Entry 3GPT (X-ray diffraction, 2.41 A resolution); this record covers chains F and G of the 28 polymer chains in the assembly.

[Chain F]
Name: Proteasome component C1
Organism: Saccharomyces cerevisiae
Notes: EC 3.4.25.1; fragment: sequence database residues 5-248
UniProt: P21242 (PSA3_YEAST); the construct lacks a stretch of the UniProt sequence and is renumbered around it, so the offset changes along the chain: 5-180 = UniProt 5-180; 184-199 = UniProt 187-202; 201-206 = UniProt 203-208; 207-218 = UniProt 211-222; 1 more segments
Amino-acid sequence (244 residues; each row starts with the number of its first residue; note: 4 numbers in that range are skipped by the numbering (no residue carries them; nothing is unmodelled there); a row labelled like 18A-18F holds insertion residues (18A, then the next letters in order)):
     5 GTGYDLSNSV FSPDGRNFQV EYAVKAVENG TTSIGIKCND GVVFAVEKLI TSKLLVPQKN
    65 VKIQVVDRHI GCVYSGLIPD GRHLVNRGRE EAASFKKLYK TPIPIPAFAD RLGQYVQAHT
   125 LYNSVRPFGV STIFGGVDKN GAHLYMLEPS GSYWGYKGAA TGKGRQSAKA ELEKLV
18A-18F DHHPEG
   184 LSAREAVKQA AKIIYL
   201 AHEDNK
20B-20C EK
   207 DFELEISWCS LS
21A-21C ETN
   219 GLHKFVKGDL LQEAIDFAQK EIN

[Chain G]
Name: Proteasome component C7-alpha
Organism: Saccharomyces cerevisiae
Notes: EC 3.4.25.1; fragment: sequence database residues 10-252
UniProt: P21243 (PSA6_YEAST); the construct lacks a stretch of the UniProt sequence and is renumbered around it, so the offset changes along the chain: 6-34 = UniProt 10-38; 35-143 = UniProt 40-148; 144-179 = UniProt 150-185; 186-218 = UniProt 199-231; 1 more segments
Amino-acid sequence (243 residues; each row starts with the number of its first residue; note: 6 numbers in that range are skipped by the numbering (no residue carries them; nothing is unmodelled there); a row labelled like 17A-17E holds insertion residues (17A, then the next letters in order)):
     6 AGYDRHITIF SPEGRLYQVE YAFKATNQT
   34A N
    35 INSLAVRGKD CTVVISQKKV PDKLLDPTTV SYIFCISRTI GMVVNGPIPD ARNAALRAKA
    95 EAAEFRYKYG YDMPCDVLAK RMANLSQIYT QRAYMRPLGV ILTFVSVDE
   14A E
   144 LGPSIYKTDP AGYYVGYKAT ATGPKQQEIT TNLENH
17A-17E FKKSK
18A-18D IDHI
   184 N
18G-18H EE
   18M S
   186 WEKVVEFAIT HMIDALGTEF SKNDLEVGVA TKD
   220 KFFTLSAENI EERLVAIAEQ D

[How chain F and chain G interact]
Pairs across the interface (63; chain F residue first):
  Thr6(F) - His11(G)
  Gly7(F) - His11(G)
  Tyr8(F) - Arg10(G)
  Tyr8(F) - His11(G)
  Tyr8(F) - Tyr26(G)
  Ser13(F) - Arg130(G)
  Val14(F) - His11(G)
  Val14(F) - Gln23(G)
  Phe15(F) - Gln23(G)  hydrogen bond (backbone-side chain)
  Phe15(F) - Tyr26(G)
  Phe15(F) - Ala27(G)  hydrophobic
  Phe15(F) - Ala30(G)  hydrophobic
  Phe15(F) - Arg130(G)
  Phe15(F) - Pro131(G)
  Phe15(F) - Gly133(G)
  Ser16(F) - Tyr26(G)
  Pro17(F) - Tyr26(G)  hydrophobic
  Pro17(F) - Lys29(G)
  Asp18A(F) - Lys57(G)  salt bridge
  Gly19(F) - Tyr26(G)
  Gly19(F) - Ala30(G)
  Gly19(F) - Gln33(G)
  Lys41(F) - Asp60(G)  salt bridge
  Asp114(F) - Arg86(G)
  Gln118(F) - Arg86(G)  hydrogen bond (side chain-backbone)
  Gln118(F) - Asn87(G)
  Gln118(F) - Leu90(G)
  Gln121(F) - Pro83(G)
  Gln121(F) - Asp84(G)
  Gln121(F) - Asn87(G)  hydrogen bond
  Gln121(F) - Arg130(G)
  Thr124(F) - Arg130(G)  hydrogen bond (backbone-side chain)
  Leu125(F) - Asn87(G)
  Leu125(F) - Tyr128(G)
  Leu125(F) - Arg130(G)
  Leu125(F) - Leu132(G)  hydrophobic
  Tyr126(F) - Tyr128(G)
  Tyr126(F) - Met129(G)  hydrophobic
  Ser154(F) - Pro83(G)
  Gly155(F) - Pro83(G)
  Ser156(F) - Ile82(G)
  Ser156(F) - Pro83(G)
  Tyr157(F) - Arg86(G)  hydrogen bond (backbone-side chain)
  Trp158(F) - Leu59(G)  hydrophobic
  Trp158(F) - Thr63(G)
  Trp158(F) - Val64(G)  hydrophobic
  Trp158(F) - Ser65(G)
  Trp158(F) - Tyr66(G)
  Trp158(F) - Ile82(G)  hydrophobic
  Trp158(F) - Arg86(G)
  Gly159(F) - Leu59(G)
  Gly159(F) - Asp60(G)  hydrogen bond (backbone-backbone)
  Gly159(F) - Thr63(G)  hydrogen bond (backbone-side chain)
  Tyr160(F) - Leu58(G)
  Tyr160(F) - Leu59(G)
  Lys161(F) - Lys57(G)
  Lys161(F) - Leu58(G)  hydrogen bond (backbone-backbone)
  Lys161(F) - Leu59(G)
  Gly162(F) - Leu58(G)
  Leu176(F) - Leu58(G)  hydrophobic
  Glu177(F) - Lys57(G)  salt bridge
  Glu177(F) - Leu58(G)
  Val180(F) - Leu58(G)  hydrophobic
Other interface residues (no listed pair), chain F (32 interface residues in all): Asp18, Tyr149, Lys173
Other interface residues (no listed pair), chain G (30 interface residues in all): Asp56, Pro61

[Overview]
Chain F and chain G form an interface of 32 and 30 residues respectively, with 8 hydrogen bonds and 3 salt
bridges. Among the polar pairs are Asp18A(F)-Lys57(G), Lys41(F)-Asp60(G) and Glu177(F)-Lys57(G).
Chain F is Proteasome component C1 and chain G is Proteasome component C7-alpha, both from Saccharomyces
cerevisiae; the structure, Crystal structure of the yeast 20S proteasome in complex with Salinosporamide
derivatives: slow substrate ligand, was determined by X-ray diffraction, deposited together with 3GPW and
3HYE.
